PDB entry 4RYS | X-ray diffraction, 1.18 A resolution | chain A

== Chain A ==
Protein: NowGFP
Organism: Cfp marker plasmid PWM1009
Amino-acid sequence (241 residues; numbered -11 to 231; 2 numbers in that range are skipped by the numbering (no residue carries them; nothing is unmodelled there); the number before each row is that of its first residue; numbers below 1 keep their minus sign (Met-11 is residue -11)):
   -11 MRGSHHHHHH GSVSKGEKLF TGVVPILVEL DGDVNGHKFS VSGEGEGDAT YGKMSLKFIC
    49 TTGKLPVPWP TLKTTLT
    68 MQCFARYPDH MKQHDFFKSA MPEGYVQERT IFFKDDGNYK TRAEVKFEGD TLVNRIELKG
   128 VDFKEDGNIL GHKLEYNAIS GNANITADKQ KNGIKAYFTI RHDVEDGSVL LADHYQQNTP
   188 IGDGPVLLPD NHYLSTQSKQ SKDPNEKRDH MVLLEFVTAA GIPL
Unresolved in the structure: -11 to -1
Modified / non-standard residues: Thr65 ([(4Z)-2-[(1R,2R)-1-amino-2-hydroxypropyl]-4-(1H-indol-3-ylmethylidene)-5-oxo-4,5-dihydro-1H-imidazol-1-yl]acetic acid; CRF)
Glycans and other covalent adducts: covalent link Thr65-Met68
From the paper describing this entry:
  - contacts within the chain: Lys61-Gln207 (hydrogen bond), Lys61-Asn144 (hydrogen bond)
  - conformationally variable residues (side-chain flip): Lys61

== Summary ==
From the paper: conformational variability at Lys61; contacts within the chain involving Lys61, Gln207 and
Asn144.
Chain A is NowGFP (Cfp marker plasmid PWM1009); the structure, Crystal structure of the green fluorescent
rotein NowGFP (the variant of cyan Cerulean) at pH 4.8, was determined by X-ray diffraction (same publication
as 4RTC and 4RYW).
